2Y7P - chain A; structure by X-ray diffraction, 1.85 A resolution.

Chain A:
Name: Lysr-type regulatory protein
Source organism: Burkholderia sp
Notes: fragment: inducer binding domain, residues 90-301
Reference sequence: Q7WT50 (Q7WT50_9BURK); numbering as in UniProt (aligned over 90-301)
Chain sequence (218 residues; each row starts with the number of its first residue):
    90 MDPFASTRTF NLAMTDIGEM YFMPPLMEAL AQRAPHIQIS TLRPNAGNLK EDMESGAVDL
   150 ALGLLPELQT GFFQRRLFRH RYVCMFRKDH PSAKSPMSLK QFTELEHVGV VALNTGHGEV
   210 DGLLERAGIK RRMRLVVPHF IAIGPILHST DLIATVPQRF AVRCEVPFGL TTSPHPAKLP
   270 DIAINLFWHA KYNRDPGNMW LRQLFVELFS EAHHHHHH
Unresolved in the structure: 305-307
Differences from the reference sequence: engineered mutation Met-90 (Phe in Q7WT50); expression tag (302-307)
Ligand contacts:
  - peg 8000 (PEU; 2,5,8,11,14,17,20,23,26,29,32,35,38,41,44,47,50,53,56,59,62,65,68,71,74,77,80-heptacosaoxadooctacontan-82-ol): Ile-106, Met-109, Tyr-110, Ile-230, Pro-234, His-237, Arg-248, Phe-249, Arg-252, Pro-256, Phe-257
  - 2-hydroxybenzoic acid (SAL), molecule 1: Met-90, Pro-92, Ser-95, Arg-97, Phe-99, Ile-126, Pro-285, Gly-286, Trp-289
  - 2-hydroxybenzoic acid (SAL), molecule 2: Thr-104, Ile-106, Gly-107, Tyr-110, Phe-111, Gly-152, Leu-153, Phe-167, His-169, His-206, Pro-246, Ile-271, Ile-273
From the paper describing this entry:
  - binding site for 2-hydroxybenzoic acid: Met-90, Pro-92, Ser-95, Arg-97, Phe-99, Ile-126, Asp-284, Pro-285, Gly-286, Trp-289
  - conformationally variable residues (side-chain flip): Met-90
  - contacts within the chain: Leu-153/Gly-205 (backbone contact)
  - mutagenesis - S95A, R97C: decreased signaling in response to 2-hydroxybenzoic acid

Summary:
Ligands of chain A: 2-hydroxybenzoic acid and peg 8000. From the paper: a binding site for 2-hydroxybenzoic
acid at Met-90, Pro-92 and Ser-95 among others; S95A and R97C reduce signaling in response to 2-hydroxybenzoic
acid.
Chain A is Lysr-type regulatory protein (Burkholderia sp); the structure, DntR Inducer Binding Domain in
Complex with Salicylate. Trigonal crystal form, was determined by X-ray diffraction together with 2Y7R, 2Y7K
and 2Y7W from the same study.
